Entry 8KE6 (X-ray diffraction, 1.90 A resolution); this record covers chain A.

== Chain A ==
Molecule: Pyrrolysine--tRNA ligase
From: Methanosarcina mazei
Notes: EC 6.1.1.26; fragment: C-terminus domain
UniProtKB: A0A0F8JXW8 (A0A0F8JXW8_METMZ); residues 185-454 here = UniProt positions 185-454
Chain sequence (277 residues; numbered 178 to 454; the number before each row is that of its first residue):
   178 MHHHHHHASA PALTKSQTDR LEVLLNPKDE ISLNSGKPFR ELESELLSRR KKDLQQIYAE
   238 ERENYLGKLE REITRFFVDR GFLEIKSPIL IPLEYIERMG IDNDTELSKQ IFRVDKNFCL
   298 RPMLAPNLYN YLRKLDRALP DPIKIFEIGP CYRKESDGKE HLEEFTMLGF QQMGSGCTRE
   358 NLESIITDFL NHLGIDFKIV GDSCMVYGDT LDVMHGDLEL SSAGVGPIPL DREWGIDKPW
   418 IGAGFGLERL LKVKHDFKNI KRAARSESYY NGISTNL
Disordered / not traced: 178-188, 379-384
Construct notes: expression tag (178-184); engineered mutation G346 (Asn in A0A0F8JXW8), Q348 (Cys in A0A0F8JXW8), G401 (Val in A0A0F8JXW8)
Metal / ion sites: Mg2+: E396, S399 (together with AMP-PNP)
Ligand contacts:
  - AMP-PNP (ANP; phosphoaminophosphonic acid-adenylate ester): R330, E332, E337, H338, L339, F342, M344, E396, L397, S398, S399, G421, F422, G423, R426, I437
  - 3-chloro-L-phenylalanine (FCL): M300, L301, A302, L305, M344, G346, F347, S399, A400, G401, W417, G419, A420, G421
What the authors report for this chain:
  - binding site for 3-chloro-L-phenylalanine: A302
  - mutagenesis - N346G/C348Q/V401G: increased catalytic activity on D- and LFAs (proposed by the authors, not directly observed)

== Overview ==
Bound to chain A: AMP-PNP and 3-chloro-L-phenylalanine. E396 and S399 coordinate Mg2+. The paper reports a
binding site for 3-chloro-L-phenylalanine at A302; N346G/C348Q/V401G increase catalytic activity on D- and
LFAs.
Chain A is Pyrrolysine--tRNA ligase (Methanosarcina mazei); the structure, PylRS C-terminus domain mutant
bound with L-3-chlorophenylalanine and AMPNP, was determined by X-ray diffraction, deposited together with
8KE1, 8KE2, 8KE3, 8KE4 and 8KE5.
